Entry 4J8R (X-ray diffraction, 2.30 A resolution); this record covers chains A and B of the 3 polymer chains in the assembly.

[Chain A]
Molecule: Light chain of POM2 Fab
Source organism: Mus musculus
Notes: antibody fragment or engineered binder
Chain sequence (210 residues; row label = number of the first residue in the row):
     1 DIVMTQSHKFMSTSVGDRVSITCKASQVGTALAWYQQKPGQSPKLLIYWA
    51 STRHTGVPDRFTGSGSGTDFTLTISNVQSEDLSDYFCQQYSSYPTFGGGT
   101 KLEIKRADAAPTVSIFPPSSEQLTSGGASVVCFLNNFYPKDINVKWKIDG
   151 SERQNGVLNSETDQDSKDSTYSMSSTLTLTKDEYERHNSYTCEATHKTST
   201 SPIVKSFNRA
Disordered / not traced: 210
Cystine bridges: Cys23-Cys87, Cys132-Cys192

[Chain B]
Molecule: Heavy chain of POM2 Fab
Source organism: Mus musculus
Notes: antibody fragment or engineered binder
Chain sequence (220 residues; row label = number of the first residue in the row; a row labelled like 82A-82C holds insertion residues (82A, then the next letters in order)):
     2 VKLQESGGEVVRPGTSVKVSCKASGYAFTNYLIEWVKQRPGQGLEWIGVI
    52 N
   52A P
    53 GSGDTNYNEKFKGKATLTADKSSSTAYMQL
82A-82C NSL
    83 TSDDSAVYFCARSGAAAP
100A-100E TYYAM
   101 DYWGQGVSVTVSSAKTTPPSVYPLAPAAAAANSMVTLGCLVKGYFPEPVT
   151 VTWNSGSLSGGVHTFPAVLQSDLYTLSSSVTVPSSTWPSETVTCNVAHPA
   201 SSTKVDKKIVPR
Cystine bridges: Cys22-Cys92, Cys139-Cys194

[Interface between chain A and chain B]
Contacting residue pairs (60; chain A residue first):
  Ala33(A) - Ala100D(B)  hydrophobic
  Tyr35(A) - Ala100D(B)
  Tyr35(A) - Met100E(B)  hydrogen bond (side chain-backbone)
  Tyr35(A) - Trp103(B)
  Gln37(A) - Gln39(B)  hydrogen bond
  Ser42(A) - Phe91(B)
  Ser42(A) - Trp103(B)
  Ser42(A) - Gly104(B)  hydrogen bond (side chain-backbone)
  Pro43(A) - Trp103(B)  hydrophobic
  Leu45(A) - Met100E(B)
  Leu45(A) - Asp101(B)
  His54(A) - Asp101(B)
  His54(A) - Tyr102(B)  hydrogen bond
  Phe86(A) - Leu45(B)  hydrophobic
  Gln88(A) - Tyr100C(B)
  Tyr90(A) - Tyr100B(B)
  Tyr90(A) - Tyr100C(B)  hydrophobic
  Tyr90(A) - Ala100D(B)  hydrophobic
  Ser92(A) - Tyr100B(B)
  Tyr93(A) - Trp47(B)  hydrophobic
  Tyr93(A) - Asn60(B)
  Tyr93(A) - Tyr100B(B)  hydrophobic
  Pro94(A) - Trp47(B)
  Pro94(A) - Tyr100B(B)
  Phe96(A) - Leu45(B)  hydrophobic
  Ser114(A) - Thr136(B)
  Phe116(A) - Leu124(B)
  Phe116(A) - Ala125(B)
  Phe116(A) - Pro126(B)
  Phe116(A) - Thr136(B)
  Pro117(A) - Arg212(B)  hydrogen bond (backbone-side chain)
  Pro118(A) - Arg212(B)  hydrogen bond (backbone-side chain)
  Ser119(A) - Tyr122(B)
  Ser119(A) - Pro123(B)
  Ser119(A) - Arg212(B)
  Glu121(A) - Val121(B)
  Glu121(A) - Pro123(B)
  Glu121(A) - Lys207(B)  salt bridge
  Gln122(A) - Tyr122(B)
  Gln122(A) - Lys142(B)
  Ser125(A) - Tyr122(B)
  Ser129(A) - Leu140(B)
  Phe133(A) - Phe165(B)  hydrophobic
  Phe133(A) - Ser177(B)
  Phe133(A) - Ser178(B)
  Phe133(A) - Ser179(B)
  Asn135(A) - His163(B)
  Asn135(A) - Ser179(B)  hydrogen bond
  Asn136(A) - His163(B)  hydrogen bond
  Leu158(A) - Gln170(B)
  Ser160(A) - Phe165(B)
  Ser160(A) - Pro166(B)  hydrogen bond (side chain-backbone)
  Glu161(A) - Pro166(B)
  Thr162(A) - Phe165(B)
  Ser172(A) - His163(B)  hydrogen bond
  Ser172(A) - Phe165(B)
  Met173(A) - Phe165(B)
  Ser174(A) - Phe165(B)
  Ser174(A) - Ser177(B)  hydrogen bond
  Thr178(A) - Gln170(B)
Other interface residues (no listed pair), chain A (40 interface residues in all): Gln41, Tyr48, Val131, Asn159, Lys167, Phe207
Other interface residues (no listed pair), chain B (41 interface residues in all): Glu35, Val37, Ala127, Leu137, Gly138, Ser159, Gly160, Thr164, Val168, Leu169

[In short]
Chain A and chain B form an interface of 40 and 41 residues respectively, with 11 hydrogen bonds and 1 salt
bridge. Polar contacts include Glu121(A)-Lys207(B), Tyr35(A)-Met100E(B) and Gln37(A)-Gln39(B).
Chain A is Light chain of POM2 Fab and chain B is Heavy chain of POM2 Fab, both from Mus musculus; the
structure, Structure of an octapeptide repeat of the prion protein bound to the POM2 Fab antibody fragment,
was determined by X-ray diffraction.
